Entry 4N0D (X-ray diffraction, 1.55 A resolution); this record covers chain A.

[Chain A]
Protein: Guanine nucleotide-binding protein G(i) subunit alpha-1
Organism: Rattus norvegicus
Notes: EC 3.6.5.1
UniProtKB: P10824 (GNAI1_RAT); residues 1-354 here = UniProt positions 1-354
Chain sequence (356 residues; numbered -1 to 354; the number before each row is that of its first residue; numbers below 1 keep their minus sign (Gly-1 is residue -1)):
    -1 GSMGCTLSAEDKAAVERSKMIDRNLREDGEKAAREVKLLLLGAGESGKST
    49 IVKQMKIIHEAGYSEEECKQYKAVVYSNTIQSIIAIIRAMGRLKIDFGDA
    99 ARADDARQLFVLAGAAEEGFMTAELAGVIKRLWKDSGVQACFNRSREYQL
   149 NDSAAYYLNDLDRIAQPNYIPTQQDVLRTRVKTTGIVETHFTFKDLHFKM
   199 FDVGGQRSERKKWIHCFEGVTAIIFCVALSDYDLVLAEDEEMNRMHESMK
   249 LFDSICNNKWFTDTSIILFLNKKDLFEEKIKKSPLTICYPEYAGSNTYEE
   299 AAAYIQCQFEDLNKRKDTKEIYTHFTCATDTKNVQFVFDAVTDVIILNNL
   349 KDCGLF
Disordered / not traced: -1 to 31, 352-354
Construct notes: expression tag (-1 to 0); engineered mutation Leu345 (Lys in P10824)
Bound ions: Mg2+: Ser47, Thr181 (together with GTP-gamma-S)
Small-molecule neighbours:
  - GTP-gamma-S (GSP; 5'-guanosine-diphosphate-monothiophosphate): Ala41, Gly42, Glu43, Ser44, Gly45, Lys46, Ser47, Thr48, Asp150, Ser151, Leu175, Arg176, Thr177, Arg178, Val179, Lys180, Thr181, Val201, Gly202, Gly203, Gln204, Asn269, Lys270, Asp272, Leu273, Thr324, Cys325, Ala326, Thr327
  - sulfite ion (SO3): Arg205, Arg208, Lys209
Swiss-Prot annotation at these positions:
  - region: Lys35 to Thr48 (G1 motif), Asp173 to Thr181 (G2 motif), Phe196 to Arg205 (G3 motif), Ile265 to Asp272 (G4 motif), Thr324 to Thr329 (G5 motif)
  - binding site (GTP): Glu43 to Thr48, Asp150, Ser151, Leu175 to Arg178, Asp200 to Gln204, Asn269 to Asp272, Ala326
  - binding site (Mg(2+)): Ser47, Thr181
  - lipidation: Gly2 (N-myristoyl glycine), Cys3 (S-palmitoyl cysteine)
  - mutagenesis: Gly2 (G2A: Abolishes myristoylation and palmitoylation), Cys3 (C3S: Abolishes palmitoylation), Glu43 (E43A: Mildly impairs receptor binding; mildly decreases basal and receptor-stimulated GDP exchange), Asn149 (N149I: Inhibits interaction with RGS14. Does not inhibit interaction with RIC8A), Phe189 (F189Y: Increases basal GDP exchange rate; no effect on receptor-stimulated GDP exchange), Phe191 (F191Y: No effect on basal GDP exchange rate; mildly decreases receptor-stimulated GDP exchange), Gln204 (Q204L: Expected to have lost GTPase activity; inhibits the forskolin-mediated increase of cellular cAMP levels. Does not inhibit interaction with RGS14 at centrosomes), Thr329 (T329A: Increases basal GDP exchange rate and inhibits the forskolin-mediated increase of cellular cAMP levels), Val332 (V332A: Increases basal GDP exchange rate), Phe336 (F336A/C: Increases basal GDP exchange rate; mildly decreases receptor-stimulated GDP exchange; F336Y: Strongly increases basal GDP exchange rate; mildly decreases receptor-stimulated GDP exchange)
Reported in the primary citation:
  - mutagenesis - K345L: unchanged stability in response to GTP-gamma-S
  - mutagenesis - E43A (Tm change 2 degC): decreased stability in response to GTP-gamma-S
  - mutagenesis - E43A, K345L: decreased signaling
  - mutagenesis - E43A (Kd = 2.15 +/- 0.69 mum): decreased binding to rhodopsin
  - mutagenesis - E43A (Tm change 2 degC): decreased stability in response to either GDP or GTPgammaS

[Overview]
Bound to chain A: sulfite ion and GTP-gamma-S. Ser47 and Thr181 coordinate Mg2+. UniProt lists 22 GTP-binding
residues, Mg2+-binding residues Ser47 and Thr181 and 10 mutagenesis sites. From the paper: E43A and K345L
reduce signaling; E43A reduces stability in response to GTP-gamma-S.
Chain A is Guanine nucleotide-binding protein G(i) subunit alpha-1 (Rattus norvegicus); the structure, Crystal
structure of the K345L variant of the Gi alpha1 subunit bound to GTPgammaS, was determined by X-ray
diffraction together with 4N0E from the same study.
